3MU6 - chains B and F of the 4 polymer chains in the assembly; structure by X-ray diffraction, 2.43 A resolution.

Chain B:
Name: Myocyte-specific enhancer factor 2A
Source organism: Homo sapiens
UniProt: Q02078 (MEF2A_HUMAN); residues 2-72 here = UniProt positions 2-72
Amino-acid sequence (71 residues; row label = number of the first residue in the row):
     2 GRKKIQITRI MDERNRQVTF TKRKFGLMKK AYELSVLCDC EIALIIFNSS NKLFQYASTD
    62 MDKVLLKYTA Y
Differences from the reference sequence: engineered mutation Ala71 (Glu in Q02078)
Swiss-Prot annotation at these positions:
  - modified residue: Ser59 (Phosphoserine)
Residues lining bound ligands: BXL ((3E)-N~8~-(2-aminophenyl)-N~1~-phenyloct-3-enediamide): Leu66, Leu67, Tyr69, Thr70
Reported in the primary citation:
  - binding site for BXL: Gln56, Asp61, Asp63, Leu66, Leu67, Thr70
  - mutagenesis - L67A, L67D: decreased binding to HDAC4

Chain F:
Molecule: 17-nt DNA strand
Sequence (17 nucleotides; each row starts with the number of its first residue):
     1 TAAGCTAATA ATAGCTT

Chain B / chain F interface:
Contacting residue pairs - 17 pairs, chain B then chain F:
  Gly2(B) - DT12(F)  hydrogen bond to the base
  Gly2(B) - DA13(F)  sugar contact
  Arg3(B) - DA13(F)  hydrogen bond to the base
  Arg3(B) - DG14(F)  sugar contact
  Arg3(B) - DC15(F)  sugar contact
  Lys4(B) - DA13(F)  sugar contact
  Lys4(B) - DG14(F)  phosphate contact
  Ile6(B) - DA13(F)  phosphate contact
  Ile6(B) - DG14(F)  phosphate contact
  Thr20(B) - DA13(F)  phosphate contact
  Lys23(B) - DA13(F)  hydrogen bond to the base
  Lys23(B) - DG14(F)  hydrogen bond to the base
  Arg24(B) - DT12(F)  salt bridge to the phosphate
  Arg24(B) - DA13(F)  salt bridge to the phosphate
  Gly27(B) - DT12(F)  phosphate contact
  Lys30(B) - DA11(F)  salt bridge to the phosphate
  Lys31(B) - DA11(F)  sugar contact
Interface residues without a listed pair, chain F (6 interface residues in all): DA10

Overview:
Chain B and chain F form an interface of 10 and 6 residues respectively, with 4 hydrogen bonds and 3 salt
bridges. Among the polar pairs are Gly2(B)-DT12(F), Arg3(B)-DA13(F) and Lys23(B)-DA13(F). From the paper: a
binding site for BXL at Gln56(B), Asp61(B) and Asp63(B) among others; L67A and L67D of chain B reduce binding
to HDAC4.
Here chain B is Myocyte-specific enhancer factor 2A (Homo sapiens) and chain F is a 17-nt DNA strand. Entry
3MU6 (Inhibiting the Binding of Class IIa Histone Deacetylases to Myocyte Enhancer Factor-2 by Small
Molecules) was determined by X-ray diffraction.
